Entry 6XRT (electron microscopy, 3.90 A resolution); this record covers chains B and A of the 8 polymer chains in the assembly.

# Chain B (and A)
Name: HIV-1 Envelope Glycoprotein BG505 SOSIP.664 gp41
Organism: Human immunodeficiency virus 1
Notes: chain A of this document is another copy of the same molecule, construct and numbering; everything in this record applies to it too
UniProtKB: Q2N0S6 (Q2N0S6_9HIV1); residues 512-664 here correspond to UniProt positions 509-661 (UniProt number = residue number - 3)
Amino-acid sequence (153 residues; each row starts with the number of its first residue):
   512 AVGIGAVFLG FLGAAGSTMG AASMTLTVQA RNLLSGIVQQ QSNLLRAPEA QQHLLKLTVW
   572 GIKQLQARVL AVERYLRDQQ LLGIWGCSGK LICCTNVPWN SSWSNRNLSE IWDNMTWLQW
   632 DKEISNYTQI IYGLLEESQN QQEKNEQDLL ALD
Not modelled in the structure: 512-519, 547-567 (chain A: 512-518, 546-568, 625)
Disulfides: Cys-598/Cys-604
Covalent attachments: N-acetylglucosamine (NAG) linked to Asn-611, Asn-637
Differences from the reference sequence: engineered mutation Pro-559 (Ile556 in Q2N0S6), Cys-605 (Thr602 in Q2N0S6)

# Chain B / chain A interface
Contacting residue pairs (24):
  Ser-534(B) / Asn-651(A)
  Ser-534(B) / Lys-655(A)  hydrogen bond
  Met-535(B) / Asn-651(A)  hydrogen bond (backbone-side chain)
  Met-535(B) / Lys-655(A)
  Thr-536(B) / Asn-651(A)
  Thr-538(B) / Ile-595(A)
  Thr-538(B) / Glu-647(A)
  Thr-538(B) / Asn-651(A)
  Ala-541(B) / Gln-591(A)  hydrogen bond (backbone-side chain)
  Arg-542(B) / Gln-591(A)
  Arg-542(B) / Ile-595(A)
  Arg-542(B) / Glu-647(A)  salt bridge
  Leu-545(B) / Arg-588(A)  hydrogen bond (backbone-side chain)
  Ser-546(B) / Arg-588(A)  hydrogen bond (backbone-side chain)
  Arg-579(B) / Val-580(A)
  Arg-579(B) / Glu-584(A)  salt bridge
  Val-583(B) / Leu-587(A)  hydrophobic
  Tyr-586(B) / Leu-587(A)  hydrophobic
  Tyr-586(B) / Gln-591(A)
  Ser-599(B) / Ser-599(A)  hydrogen bond (backbone-side chain)
  Gly-600(B) / Ser-599(A)
  Lys-601(B) / Glu-654(A)  salt bridge
  Leu-602(B) / Glu-654(A)  hydrogen bond (backbone-side chain)
  Ile-603(B) / Glu-654(A)  hydrogen bond (backbone-side chain)
Interface residues without a listed pair, chain B (19 interface residues in all): Leu-537, Leu-576, Cys-605
Interface residues without a listed pair, chain A (16 interface residues in all): Leu-576, Gly-594, Gln-640, Gln-658, Leu-661

# Overview
Chain B and chain A form an interface of 19 and 16 residues respectively, with 8 hydrogen bonds and 3 salt
bridges. Polar contacts include Arg-542(B)/Glu-647(A), Arg-579(B)/Glu-584(A) and Lys-601(B)/Glu-654(A).
N-acetylglucosamine is covalently linked to Asn-611(B) and Asn-637(B).
Both chains are HIV-1 Envelope Glycoprotein BG505 SOSIP.664 gp41 (Human immunodeficiency virus 1). Entry 6XRT
(Cryo-EM structure of SHIV-elicited RHA1.V2.01 in complex with HIV-1 Env BG505 DS-SOSIP.664) was determined by
electron microscopy together with 6XCJ from the same study.
